1YGF - chains A and B of the 4 polymer chains in the assembly; structure by X-ray diffraction, 2.70 A resolution.

# Chain A
Name: Hemoglobin alpha chain
From: Homo sapiens
Reference sequence: P69905 (HBA_HUMAN); residue numbers follow UniProt; this construct covers 1-141
Amino-acid sequence (141 residues; row label = number of the first residue in the row):
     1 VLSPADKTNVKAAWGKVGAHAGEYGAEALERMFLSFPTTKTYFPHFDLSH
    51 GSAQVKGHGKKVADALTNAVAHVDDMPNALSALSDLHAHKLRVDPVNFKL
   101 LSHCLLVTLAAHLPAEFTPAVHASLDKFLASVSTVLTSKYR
UniProt features mapped onto this chain:
  - site: Lys61 (Not glycated)
  - natural variant: Asp6 (A6D: In J-Toronto; this construct carries the variant), Ala13 (A13D: In J-Paris 1/J-Aljezur), Glu27 (A27E: In Shenyang; this construct carries the variant), Lys61 (K61N: In Zambia; deletion: In Clinic), Asp64 (A64D: In Pontoise; this construct carries the variant), Asp75 (D75A: In Lille; D75G: In Chapel Hill; D75N: In G-Pest), Ala111 (A111D: In Petah Tikva)
Ion coordination: heme Fe: His87 (together with oxygen molecule)
Residues lining bound ligands: heme / oxygen molecule: Met32, Thr39, Tyr42, Phe43, His45, Phe46, His58, Lys61, Val62, Ala65, Leu66, Leu83, Leu86, His87, Leu91, Val93, Asn97, Phe98, Leu101, Val132, Leu136

# Chain B
Name: Hemoglobin beta chain
From: Homo sapiens
Reference sequence: P68871 (HBB_HUMAN); residue numbers follow UniProt; this construct covers 1-146
Amino-acid sequence (146 residues; each row starts with the number of its first residue):
     1 MHLTPEEKSAVTALWGKVNVDEVGGEALGRLLVVYPWTQRFFESFGDLST
    51 PDAVMGNPKVKAHGKKVLGAFSDGLAHLDNLKGTFATLSELHCDKLAVDP
   101 ENFRLLGNVLVCVLAHHFGKEFTPPVQAAYQKVVAGVANALAHKYH
Construct notes: engineered mutation Met1 (Val in P68871), Ala97 (His in P68871)
UniProt features mapped onto this chain:
  - natural variant: Leu3 (H3L: In Graz; this construct carries the variant), Glu7 (E7A: In G-Makassar; E7K: In Hb C; E7Q: In Machida; E7V: In SKCA), Lys8 (E8K: In G-Siriraj; this construct carries the variant), Val11 (A11V: In Iraq-Halabja; this construct carries the variant), Gly16 (W16G: In Randwick; this construct carries the variant), Val23 (E23V: In D-Granada; this construct carries the variant), Gly24 (V24G: In Miyashiro; this construct carries the variant), Gly25 (G25D: In Moscva; G25R: In Riverdale-Bronx; G25V: In Savannah), Leu32 (L32P: In Yokohama), Val33 (L33V: In Muscat; this construct carries the variant), Arg40 (Q40R: In Tianshui; this construct carries the variant), Phe42 (F42Y: In Mequon; deletion: In Bruxelles), 11 further natural variant entries in UniProt
Ion coordination: heme Fe: His92 (together with oxygen molecule)
Residues lining bound ligands: heme / oxygen molecule: Leu31, Thr38, Phe41, Phe42, His63, Lys66, Val67, Ala70, Phe71, Leu88, Leu91, His92, Leu96, Val98, Asn102, Phe103, Leu106, Val137, Leu141

# Interface between chain A and chain B
Residue-residue contacts (34; chain A residue first):
  Arg31(A) with Phe122(B), hydrogen bond (side chain-backbone); Thr123(B); Pro124(B); Gln127(B), hydrogen bond
  Leu34(A) with Pro124(B); Pro125(B); Ala128(B)
  Ser35(A) with Gln127(B); Ala128(B); Gln131(B)
  Phe36(A) with Gln131(B)
  His103(A) with Asn108(B); Val111(B); Gln131(B), hydrogen bond
  Val107(A) with Val111(B), hydrophobic; Cys112(B), hydrophobic; Ala115(B); Gln127(B)
  Ala110(A) with Ala115(B); His116(B)
  Ala111(A) with Ala115(B); Gly119(B)
  Pro114(A) with His116(B), hydrogen bond (backbone-side chain)
  Phe117(A) with Arg30(B), hydrogen bond (backbone-side chain); His116(B)
  Thr118(A) with Arg30(B), hydrogen bond (backbone-side chain)
  Pro119(A) with Arg30(B); Met55(B), hydrophobic
  His122(A) with Arg30(B), hydrogen bond; Val34(B)
  Ala123(A) with Val33(B); Val34(B), hydrophobic
  Asp126(A) with Val34(B); Tyr35(B), hydrogen bond
Also at the interface, not in a pair above, chain A (20 interface residues in all): Glu30, Cys104, Leu106, Leu113, Ala120
Also at the interface, not in a pair above, chain B (20 interface residues in all): Pro51, Lys120

# In short
The chain A/chain B interface involves 20 residues from each chain; the contacts include 8 hydrogen bonds.
Among the polar pairs are Arg31(A)-Phe122(B), Arg31(A)-Gln127(B) and His103(A)-Gln131(B). Chain A binds heme /
oxygen molecule. Ligands of chain B: heme / oxygen molecule.
Chain A is Hemoglobin alpha chain and chain B is Hemoglobin beta chain, both from Homo sapiens; the structure,
T-to-T(high) quaternary transitions in human hemoglobin: betaH97A oxy (2MM IHP, 20% PEG) (1 test set), was
determined by X-ray diffraction together with 1XXT, 1XY0, 1XZ5, 1XZ7, 1XZU, 1XZV and 45 further entries from
the same study.
